7NJS - chains B and F of the 20 polymer chains in the assembly; structure by electron microscopy, 2.46 A resolution.

== Chain B ==
Molecule: ATP synthase subunit alpha
From: Mycolicibacterium smegmatis (strain ATCC 700084 / mc(2)155)
Notes: EC 7.1.2.2
UniProtKB: A0R202 (ATPA_MYCS2); residue numbers follow UniProt; this construct covers 1-548
Sequence (548 residues; each row starts with the number of its first residue):
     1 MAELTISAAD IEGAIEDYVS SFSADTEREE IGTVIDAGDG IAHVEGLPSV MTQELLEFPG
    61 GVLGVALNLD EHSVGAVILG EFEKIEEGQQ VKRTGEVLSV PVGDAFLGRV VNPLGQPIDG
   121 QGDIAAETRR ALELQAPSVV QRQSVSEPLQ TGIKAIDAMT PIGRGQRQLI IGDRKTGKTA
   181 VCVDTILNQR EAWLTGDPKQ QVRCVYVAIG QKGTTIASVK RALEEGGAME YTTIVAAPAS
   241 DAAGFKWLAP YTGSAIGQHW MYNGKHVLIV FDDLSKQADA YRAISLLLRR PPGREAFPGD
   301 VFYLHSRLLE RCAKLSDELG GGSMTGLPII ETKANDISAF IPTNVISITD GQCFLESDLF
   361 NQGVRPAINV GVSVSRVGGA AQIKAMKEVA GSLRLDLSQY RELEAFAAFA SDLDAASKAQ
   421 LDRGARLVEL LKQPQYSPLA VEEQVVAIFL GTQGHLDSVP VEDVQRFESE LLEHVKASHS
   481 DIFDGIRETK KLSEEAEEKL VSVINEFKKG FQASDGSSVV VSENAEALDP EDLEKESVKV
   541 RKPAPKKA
Unresolved in the structure: 1-4, 22-28, 408-413, 521-548
UniProt features mapped onto this chain:
  - binding site (ATP): G172 to T179
  - site: S373 (Required for activity)
Metal / ion sites: Mg2+: T179 (together with ATP)
Ligand contacts:
  - ATP (adenosine-5'-triphosphate), molecule 1: D173, R174, K175, T176, G177, K178, T179, A180, Q211, E331, F360, R365, P366, Q433, P434, Q435
  - ATP, molecule 2: I346, S347, V374, R376

== Chain F ==
Molecule: ATP synthase subunit beta
From: Mycolicibacterium smegmatis (strain ATCC 700084 / mc(2)155)
Notes: EC 7.1.2.2
UniProtKB: A0R200 (ATPB_MYCS2); residues 1-475 here = UniProt positions 1-475
Sequence (475 residues; numbered 1 to 475; the number before each row is that of its first residue):
     1 MTATAEKTAG RVVRITGPVV DVEFPRGSVP ELFNALHAEI TFGALAKTLT LEVAQHLGDS
    61 LVRCISMQPT DGLVRGVEVT DTGASISVPV GDGVKGHVFN ALGDCLDDPG YGKDFEHWSI
   121 HRKPPAFSDL EPRTEMLETG LKVVDLLTPY VRGGKIALFG GAGVGKTVLI QEMINRIARN
   181 FGGTSVFAGV GERTREGNDL WVELADANVL KDTALVFGQM DEPPGTRMRV ALSALTMAEF
   241 FRDEQGQDVL LFIDNIFRFT QAGSEVSTLL GRMPSAVGYQ PTLADEMGEL QERITSTRGR
   301 SITSMQAVYV PADDYTDPAP ATTFAHLDAT TELSRAVFSK GIFPAVDPLA SSSTILDPAI
   361 VGDEHYRVAQ EVIRILQRYK DLQDIIAILG IDELSEEDKQ LVNRARRIER FLSQNMMAAE
   421 QFTGQPGSTV PLKETIEAFD KLTKGEFDHL PEQAFFLIGG LDDLAKKAES LGAKL
Unresolved in the structure: 1-7
Metal / ion sites: Mg2+: T167 (together with ATP)
Ligand contacts: ATP (adenosine-5'-triphosphate): G161, A162, G163, V164, G165, K166, T167, V168, E192, R193, E196, Y309, F338, F343, M416, A419, F422, T423

== How chain B and chain F interact ==
Pairs across the interface (95):
  G46(B) - R75(F)
  L47(B) - R75(F)  hydrogen bond (backbone-side chain)
  P48(B) - V74(F)
  P48(B) - R75(F)
  S49(B) - V74(F)
  V50(B) - V74(F)
  V50(B) - R75(F)
  M51(B) - F42(F)  hydrophobic
  M51(B) - G72(F)
  M51(B) - L73(F)
  M51(B) - V74(F)  hydrophobic
  T52(B) - I15(F)
  T52(B) - T70(F)
  T52(B) - D71(F)
  T52(B) - G72(F)  hydrogen bond (backbone-backbone)
  T52(B) - L73(F)  hydrogen bond (backbone-backbone)
  Q53(B) - D71(F)  hydrogen bond
  L67(B) - I15(F)
  N68(B) - I15(F)
  N68(B) - T16(F)
  L69(B) - R14(F)
  L69(B) - I15(F)  hydrogen bond (backbone-backbone)
  L69(B) - R75(F)
  D70(B) - V13(F)
  D70(B) - R14(F)
  D70(B) - R75(F)  hydrogen bond (backbone-side chain)
  E71(B) - V13(F)
  E71(B) - R14(F)  salt bridge
  S73(B) - R75(F)
  V74(B) - R75(F)
  G95(B) - F42(F)
  E96(B) - F42(F)
  V97(B) - F42(F)  hydrophobic
  V97(B) - L45(F)  hydrophobic
  V97(B) - G72(F)
  E133(B) - D71(F)
  L134(B) - L45(F)  hydrophobic
  Q135(B) - P69(F)
  Q135(B) - D221(F)  hydrogen bond
  Q135(B) - E222(F)
  A136(B) - D221(F)  hydrogen bond (backbone-side chain)
  P137(B) - T194(F)
  S138(B) - T194(F)
  V139(B) - T194(F)
  V139(B) - G197(F)
  V139(B) - N198(F)  hydrogen bond (backbone-side chain)
  V139(B) - F217(F)  hydrophobic
  V140(B) - L106(F)
  V140(B) - D107(F)
  V140(B) - W201(F)  hydrophobic
  R142(B) - T194(F)
  R142(B) - N198(F)
  Q143(B) - N198(F)
  R167(B) - R193(F)
  P291(B) - P274(F)  hydrophobic
  P292(B) - G278(F)
  G293(B) - V277(F)
  R294(B) - D314(F)  salt bridge
  R294(B) - D317(F)  salt bridge
  G299(B) - E265(F)
  D300(B) - E265(F)
  F302(B) - R258(F)
  F302(B) - Q261(F)
  Y303(B) - M220(F)
  Y303(B) - E222(F)
  Y303(B) - R227(F)
  Y303(B) - E265(F)
  S306(B) - M220(F)
  R307(B) - D221(F)
  E310(B) - R193(F)
  E310(B) - T194(F)  hydrogen bond
  E310(B) - M220(F)
  E310(B) - D221(F)
  R311(B) - D221(F)  salt bridge
  S338(B) - A312(F)
  S338(B) - D313(F)
  T343(B) - A162(F)
  T343(B) - Y309(F)  hydrogen bond (backbone-side chain)
  T343(B) - A312(F)
  N344(B) - Y309(F)
  I346(B) - A162(F)  hydrophobic
  I346(B) - R193(F)  hydrogen bond (backbone-side chain)
  S347(B) - R193(F)  hydrogen bond (backbone-side chain)
  S347(B) - M220(F)
  S347(B) - R258(F)  hydrogen bond
  S347(B) - Y309(F)
  I348(B) - R193(F)  hydrogen bond (backbone-side chain)
  T349(B) - R193(F)  hydrogen bond (backbone-side chain)
  D350(B) - R193(F)  salt bridge
  D350(B) - R195(F)  salt bridge
  R376(B) - G163(F)
  R376(B) - R193(F)
  R376(B) - R195(F)
  R376(B) - F422(F)
  V377(B) - R195(F)
Also at the interface, not in a pair above, chain B (55 interface residues in all): A131, S144, A339, F340
Also at the interface, not in a pair above, chain F (49 interface residues in all): G17, A44, E192, E196, Q219, P223, T268, P311, R335

== In short ==
55 residues of chain B and 49 residues of chain F are in contact; the contacts include 16 hydrogen bonds and 6
salt bridges. Among the polar pairs are E71(B)-R14(F), R294(B)-D314(F) and R294(B)-D317(F). One ATP molecule
is bound between chain B and chain F.
Chain B is ATP synthase subunit alpha and chain F is ATP synthase subunit beta, both from Mycolicibacterium
smegmatis (strain ATCC 700084 / mc(2)155); the structure, Mycobacterium smegmatis ATP synthase state 3c, was
determined by electron microscopy together with 7NJK, 7NJL, 7NJM, 7NJN, 7NJO, 7NJP and 20 further entries from
the same study.
